PDB entry 9G8S | electron microscopy, 3.96 A resolution | chains r and v of the 51 polymer chains in the assembly

[Chain r (and v)]
Name: Phage protein
Source organism: Clostridioides phage phiCD508
Notes: chain v of this document is another copy of the same molecule, construct and numbering; everything in this record applies to it too
Reference sequence: J9QD14 (J9QD14_9CAUD); residue numbers follow UniProt; this construct covers 6-117
Sequence (112 residues; each row starts with the number of its first residue):
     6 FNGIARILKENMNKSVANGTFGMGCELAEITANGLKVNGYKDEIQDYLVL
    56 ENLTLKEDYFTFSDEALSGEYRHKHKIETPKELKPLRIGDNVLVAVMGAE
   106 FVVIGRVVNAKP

[Chain r / chain v interface]
Residue-residue contacts - 43 pairs, chain r then chain v:
  Leu13(r) - Leu13(v)  hydrophobic
  Asn16(r) - Met17(v)
  Met17(r) - Met17(v)  hydrophobic
  Ser20(r) - Met17(v)
  Ser20(r) - Val21(v)
  Gly24(r) - Val21(v)
  Met28(r) - Thr25(v)
  Met28(r) - Met28(v)
  Cys30(r) - Cys30(v)  hydrogen bond
  Tyr52(r) - Ala115(v)  hydrogen bond (backbone-backbone)
  Leu53(r) - Val113(v)
  Leu53(r) - Asn114(v)
  Val54(r) - Val112(v)
  Val54(r) - Val113(v)  hydrogen bond (backbone-backbone)
  Val54(r) - Ala115(v)  hydrophobic
  Leu55(r) - Ile109(v)  hydrophobic
  Leu55(r) - Arg111(v)
  Glu56(r) - Glu87(v)
  Glu56(r) - Arg111(v)  salt bridge
  Glu56(r) - Val113(v)
  Asn57(r) - Leu88(v)
  Thr59(r) - Glu87(v)
  Thr59(r) - Val113(v)
  Leu60(r) - Glu87(v)
  Phe65(r) - Pro85(v)  hydrophobic
  Ser68(r) - Lys81(v)  hydrogen bond (side chain-backbone)
  Ser68(r) - Ile82(v)
  Ser68(r) - Glu83(v)  hydrogen bond (backbone-backbone)
  Asp69(r) - Lys81(v)
  Asp69(r) - Glu83(v)  hydrogen bond (backbone-side chain)
  Ala71(r) - His80(v)
  Tyr76(r) - Tyr76(v)
  His78(r) - His78(v)
  His78(r) - His80(v)
  His80(r) - His80(v)
  Ala100(r) - Cys30(v)  hydrophobic
  Ala100(r) - Leu98(v)  hydrophobic
  Met102(r) - Cys30(v)
  Met102(r) - Glu31(v)
  Met102(r) - Leu32(v)
  Met102(r) - Leu98(v)  hydrophobic
  Glu105(r) - Leu32(v)
  Val107(r) - Leu98(v)  hydrophobic
Other interface residues (no listed pair), chain r (28 interface residues in all): Thr66, Ile109
Other interface residues (no listed pair), chain v (28 interface residues in all): Asn18, Gly29, Lys86, Lys116

[Overview]
Chain r and chain v each contribute 28 residues to their interface; the contacts include 6 hydrogen bonds and
1 salt bridge. Polar pairs include Glu56(r)-Arg111(v), Cys30(r)-Cys30(v) and Ser68(r)-Lys81(v).
Chain r and chain v are both Phage protein (Clostridioides phage phiCD508); the structure, C3 reconstruction
of extended phiCD508 needle, was determined by electron microscopy together with 9GB0, 9GB1, 9GB2, 9GB5 and
9GB7 from the same study.
